PDB entry 8HG7 | electron microscopy, 3.10 A resolution | chains A and B

# Chain A
Protein: Sodium/glucose cotransporter 2
From: Homo sapiens
UniProtKB: P31639 (SC5A2_HUMAN); residues 1-672 here = UniProt positions 1-672
Sequence (676 residues; each row starts with the number of its first residue; numbers below 1 keep their minus sign (Gly-3 is residue -3)):
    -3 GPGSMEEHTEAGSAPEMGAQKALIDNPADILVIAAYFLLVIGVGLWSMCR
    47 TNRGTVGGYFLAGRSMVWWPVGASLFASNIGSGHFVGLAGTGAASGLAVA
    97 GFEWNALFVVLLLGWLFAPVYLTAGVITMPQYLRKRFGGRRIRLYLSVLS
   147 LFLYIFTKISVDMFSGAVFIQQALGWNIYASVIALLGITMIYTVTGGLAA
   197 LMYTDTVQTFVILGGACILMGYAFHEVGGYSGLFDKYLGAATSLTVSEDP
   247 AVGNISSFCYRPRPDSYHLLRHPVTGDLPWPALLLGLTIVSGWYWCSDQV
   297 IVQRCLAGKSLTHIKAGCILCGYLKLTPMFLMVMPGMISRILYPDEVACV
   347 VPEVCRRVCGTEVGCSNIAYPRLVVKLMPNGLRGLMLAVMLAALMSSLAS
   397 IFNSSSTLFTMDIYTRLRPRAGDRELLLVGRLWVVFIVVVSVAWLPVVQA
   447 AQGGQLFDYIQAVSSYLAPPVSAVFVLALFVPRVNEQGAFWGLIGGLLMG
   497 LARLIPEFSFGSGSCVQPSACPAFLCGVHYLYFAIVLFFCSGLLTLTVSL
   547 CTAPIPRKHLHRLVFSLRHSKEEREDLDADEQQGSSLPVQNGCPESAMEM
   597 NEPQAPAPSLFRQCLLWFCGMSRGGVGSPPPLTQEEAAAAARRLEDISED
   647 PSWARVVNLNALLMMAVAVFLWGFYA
Unresolved in the structure: -3 to 20, 575-636
Construct notes: expression tag (-3 to 0)
Disulfide bonds: Cys255-Cys511, Cys345-Cys351, Cys355-Cys361, Cys517-Cys522
Bound ions: Na+: Ala73, Ile76, Ala389, Ser392, Ser393
Ligand contacts: Sotagliflozin (LFL; (2S,3R,4R,5S,6R)-2-[4-chloranyl-3-[(4-ethoxyphenyl)methyl]phenyl]-6-methylsulfanyl-oxane-3,4,5-triol): Asn75, Gly79, His80, Gly83, Leu84, Thr87, Phe98, Glu99, Ala102, Val157, Val286, Ser287, Tyr290, Trp291, Lys321, Phe453, Asp454, Gln457, Ser460, Tyr526
What the authors report for this chain:
  - binding site for Sotagliflozin: Asn75, His80, Leu84, Phe98, Glu99, Ser287, Tyr290, Trp291, Lys321, Phe453, Ser460
  - specificity-determining residues: Leu283, Val286, Ser460
  - Na+ coordination: Ala73, Ile76, Ala389, Ser392, Ser393
  - mutagenesis - S74A, D201A: abolished binding to Phloretin
  - mutagenesis - F98A, F453A: decreased binding to SGLT2 inhibitors

# Chain B
Protein: PDZK1-interacting protein 1
From: Homo sapiens
UniProtKB: Q13113 (PDZ1I_HUMAN); residues 1-114 here = UniProt positions 1-114
Sequence (114 residues; row label = number of the first residue in the row):
     1 MSALSLLILGLLTAVPPASCQQGLGNLQPWMQGLIAVAVFLVLVAIAFAV
    51 NHFWCQEEPEPAHMILTVGNKADGVLVGTDGRYSSMAASFRSSEHENAYE
   101 NVPEEEGKVRSTPM
Unresolved in the structure: 1-27, 57-114
Swiss-Prot annotation at these positions:
  - modified residue: Ser85 (Phosphoserine)

# How chain A and chain B interact
Contacting residue pairs (18; chain A residue first):
  Leu658(A) - Phe40(B)
  Leu658(A) - Val44(B)  hydrophobic
  Met661(A) - Phe40(B)  hydrophobic
  Ala662(A) - Val37(B)
  Ala662(A) - Phe40(B)
  Val665(A) - Ala36(B)
  Val665(A) - Val37(B)
  Val665(A) - Phe40(B)  hydrophobic
  Phe666(A) - Trp30(B)
  Phe666(A) - Gly33(B)
  Phe666(A) - Leu34(B)
  Phe666(A) - Val37(B)  hydrophobic
  Gly669(A) - Gln32(B)
  Gly669(A) - Gly33(B)
  Phe670(A) - Pro29(B)  hydrophobic
  Phe670(A) - Trp30(B)  hydrophobic
  Phe670(A) - Gly33(B)
  Ala672(A) - Gln32(B)  hydrogen bond (backbone-side chain)

# In short
Chain A and chain B form an interface of 8 and 9 residues respectively; the contacts include 1 hydrogen bond.
The hydrogen-bonded pair is Ala672(A)-Gln32(B). From the paper: a binding site for Sotagliflozin at Asn75(A),
His80(A) and Leu84(A) among others; S74A and D201A of chain A abolish binding to Phloretin; 4 substitutions
were tested in all.
Here chain A is Sodium/glucose cotransporter 2 and chain B is PDZK1-interacting protein 1, both from Homo
sapiens. Entry 8HG7 (Structure of human SGLT2-MAP17 complex with Sotagliflozin) was determined by electron
microscopy (same publication as 8HIN, 8HEZ, 8HDH and 8HB0).
